Entry 3MG8 (X-ray diffraction, 2.59 A resolution); this record covers chains V and W of the 28 polymer chains in the assembly.

[Chain V]
Protein: Proteasome component PUP1
Source organism: Saccharomyces cerevisiae
Notes: EC 3.4.25.1
UniProt: P25043 (PSB7_YEAST); the construct lacks a stretch of the UniProt sequence and is renumbered around it, so the offset changes along the chain: 1-91 = UniProt 30-120; 93-105 = UniProt 121-133; 106-187 = UniProt 135-216; 189-223 = UniProt 217-251
Amino-acid sequence (222 residues; numbered 1 to 223 plus 1 insertion-coded residue; 2 numbers in that range are skipped by the numbering (no residue carries them; nothing is unmodelled there); the number before each row is that of its first residue):
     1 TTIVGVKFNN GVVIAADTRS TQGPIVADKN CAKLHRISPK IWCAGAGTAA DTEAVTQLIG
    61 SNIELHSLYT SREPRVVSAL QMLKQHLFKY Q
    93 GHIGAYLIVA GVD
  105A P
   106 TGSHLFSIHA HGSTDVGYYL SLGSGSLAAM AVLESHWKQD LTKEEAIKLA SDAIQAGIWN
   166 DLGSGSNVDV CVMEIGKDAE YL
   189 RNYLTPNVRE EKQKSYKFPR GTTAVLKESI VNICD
UniProt features mapped onto this chain:
  - active site: Thr1 (Nucleophile)

[Chain W]
Protein: Proteasome component PUP3
Source organism: Saccharomyces cerevisiae
Notes: EC 3.4.25.1
UniProt: P25451 (PSB3_YEAST); the construct lacks a stretch of the UniProt sequence and is renumbered around it, so the offset changes along the chain: -9 to -1 = UniProt 1-9; 1-36 = UniProt 10-45; 38-105 = UniProt 46-113; 106-122 = UniProt 117-133; 2 more segments
Amino-acid sequence (205 residues; numbered -9 to 194 plus 4 insertion-coded residues; 3 numbers in that range are skipped by the numbering (no residue carries them; nothing is unmodelled there); the number before each row is that of its first residue; a row labelled like 105A-105C holds insertion residues (105A, then the next letters in order); numbers below 1 keep their minus sign (Met-9 is residue -9)):
    -9 MSDPSSING
     1 GIVVAMTGKD CVAIACDLRL GSQSLGVSNK FEKIFH
    38 YGHVFLGITG LATDVTTLNE MFRYKTNLYK LKEERAIEPE TFTQLVSSSL YERRFGPYFV
    98 GPVVAGIN
105A-105C SKS
   106 GKPFIAGFDL IGCIDEA
  122A K
   123 DFIVSGTASD QLFGMCESLY EPNLEPEDLF ETISQALLNA ADRDALSGWG AVVYIIK
   181 KDEVVKRYLK MRQD
Not modelled in the structure: -9
Ion coordination: Mg2+: Asp194 (shared with 3 residues of chain K)
UniProt features mapped onto this chain:
  - modified residue: Ser22 (Phosphoserine)
  - cross-link: Lys62 (Glycyl lysine isopeptide (Lys-Gly) (interchain with G-Cter in ubiquitin))

[Chain V / chain W interface]
Contacting residue pairs (61; chain V residue first):
  Ile25(V) with Asp132(W); Phe135(W), hydrophobic
  Val26(V) with Phe135(W)
  Ala27(V) with Asp120(W)
  Asp28(V) with Asp120(W); Glu121(W); Ala122(W)
  Lys29(V) with Glu139(W), salt bridge
  Thr48(V) with Ile116(W)
  Ala49(V) with Cys118(W), hydrophobic
  Ala50(V) with Tyr88(W); Ile116(W), hydrophobic; Cys118(W), hydrophobic
  Asp51(V) with Tyr88(W), hydrogen bond; Arg91(W), salt bridge
  Ala54(V) with Tyr88(W)
  His94(V) with Arg91(W), hydrogen bond (backbone-side chain); Phe92(W)
  Ile95(V) with Phe92(W), hydrophobic
  Arg197(V) with Glu139(W), salt bridge
  Lys200(V) with Glu139(W); Ser140(W), hydrogen bond (side chain-backbone)
  Ser203(V) with Glu143(W), hydrogen bond
  Tyr204(V) with Ser140(W); Leu141(W), hydrophobic
  Lys205(V) with Asp150(W)
  Phe206(V) with Glu153(W); Gln157(W)
  Arg208(V) with Glu149(W), salt bridge; Asp150(W), salt bridge; Glu153(W)
  Gly209(V) with Glu153(W), hydrogen bond (backbone-side chain)
  Thr210(V) with Glu153(W), hydrogen bond (backbone-side chain)
  Thr211(V) with Glu153(W), hydrogen bond (backbone-side chain); Ser156(W); Gln157(W), hydrogen bond; Leu189(W)
  Ala212(V) with Leu189(W); Lys190(W), hydrogen bond (backbone-backbone)
  Val213(V) with Phe152(W), hydrophobic; Tyr188(W)
  Leu214(V) with Tyr188(W), hydrogen bond (backbone-backbone); Leu189(W); Lys190(W)
  Lys215(V) with Arg187(W); Tyr188(W), hydrogen bond (backbone-backbone)
  Glu216(V) with Val185(W); Lys186(W); Arg187(W), salt bridge
  Ser217(V) with Val185(W); Lys186(W), hydrogen bond (backbone-backbone)
  Ile218(V) with Val184(W)
  Val219(V) with His36(W); Tyr176(W), hydrophobic; Val184(W), hydrogen bond (backbone-backbone); Lys186(W)
  Asn220(V) with His36(W)
  Ile221(V) with Gly39(W); His40(W); Val184(W), hydrophobic
  Asp223(V) with Lys67(W), salt bridge
Also at the interface, not in a pair above, chain V (36 interface residues in all): Gln22, Tyr90, Pro207
Also at the interface, not in a pair above, chain W (39 interface residues in all): Asp114, Asp123, Tyr142, Leu146, Glu147, Thr154, Leu160

[In short]
36 residues of chain V face 39 of chain W across their interface; the contacts include 13 hydrogen bonds and 7
salt bridges. Among the polar pairs are Lys29(V)-Glu139(W), Asp51(V)-Arg91(W) and Arg197(V)-Glu139(W). Curated
annotation (UniProt) lists active-site residue Thr1(V) on chain V.
Chain V is Proteasome component PUP1 and chain W is Proteasome component PUP3, both from Saccharomyces
cerevisiae; the structure, Structure of yeast 20S open-gate proteasome with Compound 16, was determined by
X-ray diffraction (same publication as 3MG0, 3MG6, 3MG7 and 3MG4).
